3R3G - chains A and B; structure by X-ray diffraction, 1.75 A resolution.

# Chain A
Name: Thrombin Light Chain
From: Homo sapiens
Reference sequence: P00734 (THRB_HUMAN); residues 1-14 here correspond to UniProt positions 336-349 (UniProt number = residue number + 335)
Sequence (31 residues; each row starts with the number of its first residue; a row labelled like 14A-14M holds insertion residues (14A, then the next letters in order)):
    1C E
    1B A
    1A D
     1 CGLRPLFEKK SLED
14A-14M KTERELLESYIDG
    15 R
Disordered / not traced: 14M, 15
Metal / ion sites: Na+: Tyr14J (shared with Tyr134(B) of chain B)

# Chain B
Name: Thrombin Heavy Chain
From: Homo sapiens
Notes: EC 3.4.21.5
Reference sequence: P00734 (THRB_HUMAN); the construct lacks a stretch of the UniProt sequence and is renumbered around it, so the offset changes along the chain: 16-36 = UniProt 364-384; 37-60 = UniProt 386-409; 61-77 = UniProt 419-435; 78-97 = UniProt 437-456; 7 more segments
Sequence (259 residues; each row starts with the number of its first residue; note: 1 number in that range is skipped by the numbering (no residue carries it; nothing is unmodelled there); a row labelled like 60A-60I holds insertion residues (60A, then the next letters in order)):
    16 IVEGSDAEIG MSPWQVMLFR K
   36A S
    37 PQELLCGASL ISDRWVLTAA HCLL
60A-60I YPPWDKNFT
    61 ENDLLVRIGK HSRTRYE
   77A R
    78 NIEKISMLEK IYIHPRYNWR
   97A E
    98 NLDRDIALMK LKKPVAFSDY IHPVCLPDRE TA
129A-129C ASL
   130 LQAGYKGRVT GWGNLRETWT
149A-149E TNINE
   150 IQPSVLQVVN LPIVERPVCK DSTRIRITDN MFCAG
  184A Y
   185 KP
186A-186D DEGK
   187 RGDACEGDSG GPFVMKSP
204A-204B FN
   205 NRWYQMGIVS WGE
   219 GCD
  221A R
   222 DGKYGFYTHV FRLKKWIQKV IDQFGE
Disordered / not traced: 73-77, 77A
Differences from the reference sequence: engineered mutation Arg145 (Lys508 in P00734), Thr149A (Ala513 in P00734), Ile149C (Val515 in P00734), Asn149D (Gly516 in P00734), Glu149E (Lys517 in P00734), Ile150 (Gly518 in P00734)
Cystine bridges: Cys42-Cys58, Cys168-Cys182, Cys191-Cys220
Covalent attachments: N-acetylglucosamine (NAG) linked to Asn60G
Metal / ion sites: Na+ site 1: Tyr134 (shared with Tyr14J(A) of chain A); Na+ site 2: Arg221A, Lys224
Reported in the primary citation:
  - Na+ coordination: Arg221A, Lys224
  - contacts within the chain: Glu18-Arg145 (salt bridge), Trp148-Ile149C, Asn149B-Asn149D (hydrogen bond), Trp148-Ile150 (hydrophobic contact)
  - catalytic residues: His57, Asp102, Ser195 (citing earlier work)
  - conformationally variable residues (side-chain flip): Trp141

# Chain A / chain B interface
Pairs across the interface (63):
  Cys1(A) with Pro120(B); Val121(B); Cys122(B), disulfide; Arg206(B), hydrogen bond (backbone-side chain)
  Asp1A(A) with His119(B), hydrogen bond (backbone-side chain); Arg206(B)
  Ala1B(A) with Arg206(B), hydrogen bond (backbone-side chain)
  Glu1C(A) with Cys122(B); Arg206(B), salt bridge; Tyr208(B)
  Gly2(A) with Trp29(B); Pro120(B), hydrogen bond (backbone-backbone); Cys122(B); Arg206(B); Trp207(B), hydrogen bond (backbone-backbone)
  Leu3(A) with His119(B), hydrogen bond (backbone-side chain); Asn205(B); Arg206(B)
  Arg4(A) with Gly25(B); Met26(B), hydrogen bond (side chain-backbone); Pro28(B); Trp29(B); Arg137(B); Trp207(B)
  Pro5(A) with Ser115(B); Asp116(B)
  Leu6(A) with Ile24(B); Asp116(B)
  Phe7(A) with Glu23(B); Ile24(B); Gly25(B); Met26(B), hydrophobic
  Glu8(A) with Lys202(B), salt bridge; Asn205(B); Trp207(B), hydrogen bond
  Lys9(A) with His119(B)
  Asp14(A) with Glu23(B); Met26(B); Arg137(B), salt bridge; Trp207(B)
  Lys14A(A) with Glu23(B), hydrogen bond (backbone-side chain)
  Thr14B(A) with Arg137(B), hydrogen bond; Asn159(B), hydrogen bond
  Glu14C(A) with Arg137(B); Lys202(B), salt bridge; Trp207(B)
  Glu14E(A) with Lys135(B), salt bridge; Asn159(B), hydrogen bond; Tyr184A(B), hydrogen bond
  Leu14F(A) with Lys135(B); Gly136(B); Asn159(B); Trp207(B), hydrophobic
  Leu14G(A) with Lys202(B); Pro204(B), hydrophobic
  Ser14I(A) with Gly133(B); Tyr134(B); Lys135(B), hydrogen bond (side chain-backbone)
  Tyr14J(A) with Leu129C(B), hydrophobic; Tyr134(B), hydrogen bond (backbone-side chain); Lys135(B), hydrogen bond (side chain-backbone); Met201(B); Lys202(B)
Interface residues without a listed pair, chain B (29 interface residues in all): Tyr117, Asn204B
Disulfides between the chains: Cys1(A)-Cys122(B)

# Summary
Chain A and chain B form an interface of 21 and 29 residues respectively; the contacts include 1 disulfide
bond, 16 hydrogen bonds and 5 salt bridges. Polar contacts include Glu1C(A)-Arg206(B), Glu8(A)-Lys202(B) and
Glu14E(A)-Lys135(B). N-acetylglucosamine is covalently linked to Asn60G(B). The paper reports catalytic
residues His57(B), Asp102(B) and Ser195(B); Na+ coordination by Arg221A(B) and Lys224(B).
Chain A is Thrombin Light Chain and chain B is Thrombin Heavy Chain, both from Homo sapiens; the structure,
Structure of human thrombin with residues 145-150 of murine thrombin, was determined by X-ray diffraction.
